PDB entry 7DCX | electron microscopy, 5.90 A resolution (low resolution: residue-level contacts below are approximate; hydrogen-bond / salt-bridge calls are withheld) | chains B and D of the 9 polymer chains in the assembly

Chain B:
Name: The heavy chain of 3C1 fab that binds with the up RBD
From: Mus musculus
Notes: antibody fragment or engineered binder
Amino-acid sequence (222 residues; row label = number of the first residue in the row):
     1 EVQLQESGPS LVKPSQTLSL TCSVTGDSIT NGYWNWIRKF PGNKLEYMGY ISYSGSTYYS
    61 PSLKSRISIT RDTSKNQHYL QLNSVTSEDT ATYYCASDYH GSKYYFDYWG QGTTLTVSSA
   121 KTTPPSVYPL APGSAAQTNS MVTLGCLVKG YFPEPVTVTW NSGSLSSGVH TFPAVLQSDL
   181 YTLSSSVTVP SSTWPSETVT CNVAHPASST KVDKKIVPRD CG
Disordered / not traced: 1, 134-139, 218-222
Cystine bridges: Cys-22/Cys-95, Cys-146/Cys-201

Chain D:
Name: Spike glycoprotein
From: Severe acute respiratory syndrome coronavirus 2
UniProtKB: P0DTC2 (SPIKE_SARS2); numbering as in UniProt (aligned over 1-1208)
Amino-acid sequence (1261 residues; each row starts with the number of its first residue):
     1 MFVFLVLLPL VSSQCVNLTT RTQLPPAYTN SFTRGVYYPD KVFRSSVLHS TQDLFLPFFS
    61 NVTWFHAIHV SGTNGTKRFD NPVLPFNDGV YFASTEKSNI IRGWIFGTTL DSKTQSLLIV
   121 NNATNVVIKV CEFQFCNDPF LGVYYHKNNK SWMESEFRVY SSANNCTFEY VSQPFLMDLE
   181 GKQGNFKNLR EFVFKNIDGY FKIYSKHTPI NLVRDLPQGF SALEPLVDLP IGINITRFQT
   241 LLALHRSYLT PGDSSSGWTA GAAAYYVGYL QPRTFLLKYN ENGTITDAVD CALDPLSETK
   301 CTLKSFTVEK GIYQTSNFRV QPTESIVRFP NITNLCPFGE VFNATRFASV YAWNRKRISN
   361 CVADYSVLYN SASFSTFKCY GVSPTKLNDL CFTNVYADSF VIRGDEVRQI APGQTGKIAD
   421 YNYKLPDDFT GCVIAWNSNN LDSKVGGNYN YLYRLFRKSN LKPFERDIST EIYQAGSTPC
   481 NGVEGFNCYF PLQSYGFQPT NGVGYQPYRV VVLSFELLHA PATVCGPKKS TNLVKNKCVN
   541 FNFNGLTGTG VLTESNKKFL PFQQFGRDIA DTTDAVRDPQ TLEILDITPC SFGGVSVITP
   601 GTNTSNQVAV LYQDVNCTEV PVAIHADQLT PTWRVYSTGS NVFQTRAGCL IGAEHVNNSY
   661 ECDIPIGAGI CASYQTQTNS PGSASSVASQ SIIAYTMSLG AENSVAYSNN SIAIPTNFTI
   721 SVTTEILPVS MTKTSVDCTM YICGDSTECS NLLLQYGSFC TQLNRALTGI AVEQDKNTQE
   781 VFAQVKQIYK TPPIKDFGGF NFSQILPDPS KPSKRSFIED LLFNKVTLAD AGFIKQYGDC
   841 LGDIAARDLI CAQKFNGLTV LPPLLTDEMI AQYTSALLAG TITSGWTFGA GAALQIPFAM
   901 QMAYRFNGIG VTQNVLYENQ KLIANQFNSA IGKIQDSLSS TASALGKLQD VVNQNAQALN
   961 TLVKQLSSNF GAISSVLNDI LSRLDPPEAE VQIDRLITGR LQSLQTYVTQ QLIRAAEIRA
  1021 SANLAATKMS ECVLGQSKRV DFCGKGYHLM SFPQSAPHGV VFLHVTYVPA QEKNFTTAPA
  1081 ICHDGKAHFP REGVFVSNGT HWFVTQRNFY EPQIITTDNT FVSGNCDVVI GIVNNTVYDP
  1141 LQPELDSFKE ELDKYFKNHT SPDVDLGDIS GINASVVNIQ KEIDRLNEVA KNLNESLIDL
  1201 QELGKYEQGS GYIPEAPRDG QAYVRKDGEW VLLSTFLENL YFQGDYKDDD DKHHHHHHHH
  1261 H
Disordered / not traced: 1-13, 70-76, 248-254, 621-640, 677-689, 812, 828-854, 1148-1261
Cystine bridges: Cys-131/Cys-166, Cys-291/Cys-301, Cys-336/Cys-361, Cys-379/Cys-432, Cys-391/Cys-525, Cys-480/Cys-488, Cys-538/Cys-590, Cys-617/Cys-649, Cys-662/Cys-671, Cys-738/Cys-760, Cys-743/Cys-749, Cys-1032/Cys-1043, Cys-1082/Cys-1126
Construct notes: engineered mutation Gly-682 (Arg in P0DTC2), Ser-683 (Arg in P0DTC2), Ser-685 (Arg in P0DTC2), Pro-986 (Lys in P0DTC2), Pro-987 (Val in P0DTC2); expression tag (1209-1261)

How chain B and chain D interact:
Pairs across the interface (10; chain B residue first):
  Gly-55(B) with Asn-440(D)
  Thr-57(B) with Asn-437(D); Asn-440(D)
  Tyr-58(B) with Trp-436(D); Asn-437(D)
  Tyr-59(B) with Ser-375(D); Gln-506(D)
  Pro-61(B) with Ser-375(D)
  Lys-64(B) with Val-503(D)
  Ser-65(B) with Val-503(D)
Interface residues without a listed pair, chain B (8 interface residues in all): Ser-56
Interface residues without a listed pair, chain D (7 interface residues in all): Asp-405

In short:
8 residues of chain B and 7 residues of chain D are in contact.
Chain B is the heavy chain of 3C1 fab that binds with the up RBD (Mus musculus) and chain D is Spike
glycoprotein (Severe acute respiratory syndrome coronavirus 2); the structure, S-3C1-F3a structure, two RBDs
are up and one RBD is down, each RBD binds with a ..., was determined by electron microscopy (same publication
as 7DCC, 7DD2 and 7DD8).
